Entry 2RLA (X-ray diffraction, 3.00 A resolution); this record covers chains B and C of the 3 polymer chains in the assembly.

Chain B (and C):
Protein: Arginase
Organism: Rattus norvegicus
Notes: EC 3.5.3.1; chain C of this document is another copy of the same molecule, construct and numbering; everything in this record applies to it too
UniProtKB: P07824 (ARGI1_RAT); residues 1-323 here = UniProt positions 1-323
Chain sequence (323 residues; numbered 1 to 323; the number before each row is that of its first residue):
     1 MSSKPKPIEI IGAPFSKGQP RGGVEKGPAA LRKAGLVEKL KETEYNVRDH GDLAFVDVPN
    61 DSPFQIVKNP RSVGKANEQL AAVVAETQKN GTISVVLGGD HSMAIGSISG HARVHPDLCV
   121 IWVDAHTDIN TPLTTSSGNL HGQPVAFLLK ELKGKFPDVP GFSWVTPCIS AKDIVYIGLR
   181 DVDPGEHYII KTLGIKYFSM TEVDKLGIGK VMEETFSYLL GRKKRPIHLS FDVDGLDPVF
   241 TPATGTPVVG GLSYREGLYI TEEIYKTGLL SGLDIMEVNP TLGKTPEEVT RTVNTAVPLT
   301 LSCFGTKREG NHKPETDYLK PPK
Disordered / not traced: 1-5, 309-323
UniProt features mapped onto this chain:
  - binding site (Mn(2+)): H101, D124, H126, D128, D232, D234
  - binding site (substrate): H126 to N130, S137 to N139, D183, T246, E277
  - modified residue: K17 (N6-succinyllysine), S62 (Phosphoserine), S72 (Phosphoserine), K75 (N6-succinyllysine), S163 (Phosphoserine), S217 (Phosphoserine), T281 (Phosphothreonine)
  - mutagenesis: H101 (H101E: Reduced catalytic activity. No effect on manganese binding), D128 (D128E/N: Reduced manganese binding and strongly reduced catalytic activity), H141 (H141A/C/D: Strongly reduced catalytic activity. Minor effect on affinity for arginine; H141N: Reduced affinity for arginine and reduced catalytic activity), D232 (D232A: Loss of one manganese ion and strongly reduced catalytic activity; D232C: Reduced manganese binding and strongly reduced catalytic activity), D234 (D234A/E/H: Reduced manganese binding and strongly reduced catalytic activity), G235 (G235A: 56% of wild-type activity; G235R: Loss of manganese-binding and activity)
Ion coordination: Mn2+: D124, H126, D232, D234

How chain B and chain C interact:
Pairs across the interface (15):
  R180(B) - R308(C)
  M200(B) - R255(C)
  M200(B) - R308(C)
  T201(B) - Y259(C)
  T201(B) - E262(C)
  T201(B) - R308(C)
  V203(B) - R255(C)
  D204(B) - I208(C)
  D204(B) - R255(C)  salt bridge
  D204(B) - Y259(C)
  D204(B) - R308(C)  salt bridge
  K205(B) - Y259(C)
  G250(B) - R255(C)
  G251(B) - R255(C)  hydrogen bond (backbone-side chain)
  E256(B) - R255(C)  salt bridge
Interface residues without a listed pair, chain B (13 interface residues in all): L179, S199, L252, S253
Interface residues without a listed pair, chain C (7 interface residues in all): G209, E213

Summary:
The interface between chain B and chain C involves 13 residues on one side and 7 on the other, with 1 hydrogen
bond and 3 salt bridges. Polar contacts include D204(B)-R255(C), D204(B)-R308(C) and E256(B)-R255(C).
Chain B and chain C are both Arginase (Rattus norvegicus); the structure, Altering the binuclear manganese
cluster of arginase diminishes thermostability and catalytic function, was determined by X-ray diffraction
(same publication as 3RLA, 4RLA and 5RLA).
